Entry 9G3R (X-ray diffraction, 1.70 A resolution); this record covers chains A and G of the 3 polymer chains in the assembly.

Chain A (and G):
Molecule: PA-I galactophilic lectin
Source organism: Pseudomonas aeruginosa
Notes: chain G of this document is another copy of the same molecule, construct and numbering; everything in this record applies to it too
Reference sequence: Q05097 (PA1L_PSEAE); residues 1-121 here correspond to UniProt positions 2-122 (UniProt number = residue number + 1)
Amino-acid sequence (121 residues; row label = number of the first residue in the row):
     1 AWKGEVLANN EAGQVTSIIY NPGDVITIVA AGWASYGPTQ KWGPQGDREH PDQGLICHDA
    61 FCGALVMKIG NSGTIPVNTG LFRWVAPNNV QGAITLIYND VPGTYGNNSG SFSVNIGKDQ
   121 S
Ion coordination: Ca2+: Tyr36, Asp100, Thr104, Asn107, Asn108 (together with 1-thio-beta-D-galactopyranose)

Chain A / chain G interface:
Pairs across the interface - 7 pairs, chain A then chain G:
  Arg83(A) - Gln120(G)
  Arg83(A) - Ser121(G)  hydrogen bond (side chain-backbone)
  Asp119(A) - Gln120(G)
  Gln120(A) - Arg83(G)
  Gln120(A) - Asp119(G)
  Gln120(A) - Gln120(G)  hydrogen bond (backbone-side chain)
  Ser121(A) - Arg83(G)  hydrogen bond (backbone-side chain)

In short:
The chain A/chain G interface involves 4 residues from each chain, with 3 hydrogen bonds. Polar contacts
include Arg83(A)-Ser121(G) and Gln120(A)-Gln120(G). The Ca2+ site is built by Tyr36(A), Asp100(A), Thr104(A),
Asn107(A) and Asn108(A).
Both chains are PA-I galactophilic lectin (Pseudomonas aeruginosa). Entry 9G3R (LecA from Pseudomonas
aeruginosa in complex with a synthetic thiogalactoside) was determined by X-ray diffraction together with 9G3S
from the same study.
